7WFG - chains H and K of the 9 polymer chains in the assembly; structure by electron microscopy, 4.33 A resolution (low resolution: residue-level contacts below are approximate; hydrogen-bond / salt-bridge calls are withheld).

# Chain H
Molecule: NAD(P)H-quinone oxidoreductase subunit H, chloroplastic
Source organism: Arabidopsis thaliana
Notes: EC 7.1.1.-
UniProt: P56753 (NDHH_ARATH); residue numbers follow UniProt; this construct covers 1-393
Chain sequence (393 residues; each row starts with the number of its first residue):
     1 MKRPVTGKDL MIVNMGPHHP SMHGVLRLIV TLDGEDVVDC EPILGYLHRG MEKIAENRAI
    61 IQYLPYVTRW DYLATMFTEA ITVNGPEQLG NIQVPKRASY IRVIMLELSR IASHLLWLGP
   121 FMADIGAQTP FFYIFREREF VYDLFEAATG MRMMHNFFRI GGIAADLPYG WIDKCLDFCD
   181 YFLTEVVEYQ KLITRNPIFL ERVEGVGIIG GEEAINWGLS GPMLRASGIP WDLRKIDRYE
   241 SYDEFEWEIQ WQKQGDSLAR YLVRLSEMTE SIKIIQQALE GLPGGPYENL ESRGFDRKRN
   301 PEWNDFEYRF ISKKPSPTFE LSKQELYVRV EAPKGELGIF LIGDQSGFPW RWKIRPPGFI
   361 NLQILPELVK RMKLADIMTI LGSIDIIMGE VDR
Not modelled in the structure: 1-9, 126-129, 284-307

# Chain K
Molecule: NAD(P)H-quinone oxidoreductase subunit K, chloroplastic
Source organism: Arabidopsis thaliana
Notes: EC 7.1.1.-
UniProt: P56756 (NDHK_ARATH); residue numbers follow UniProt; this construct covers 1-225
Chain sequence (225 residues; numbered 1 to 225; the number before each row is that of its first residue):
     1 MNSIKFPILD RTTKNSVIST TLNDLSNWSR LSSLWPLLYG TSCCFIEFAS LIGSRFDFDR
    61 YGLVPRSSPR QADLILTAGT VTMKMAPSLV RLYEQMPEPK YVIAMGACTI TGGMFSTDSY
   121 STVRGVDKLI PVDVYLPGCP PKPEAVIDAI TKLRKKIARE IYKDRIRPQQ GNRCFTTNHK
   181 FFVVRSPHIG NYDQELLYPP SSTSEISTET FFKYKSPVSS HELVN
Not modelled in the structure: 1-2, 52-65, 168-172, 189-225
Ligand contacts: 4Fe-4S cluster (SF4): C43, C44, G79, T80, G106, A107, C108, G138, C139, P140
Swiss-Prot annotation at these positions:
  - binding site ([4Fe-4S] cluster): C43, C44, C108, C139

# How chain H and chain K interact
Pairs across the interface (42; chain H residue first):
  P17(H) with M85(K); S88(K)
  H18(H) with L37(K); R66(K)
  M22(H) with G40(K); T41(K); F45(K)
  G24(H) with T41(K)
  V25(H) with T41(K)
  L44(H) with K84(K)
  G45(H) with K84(K)
  Y46(H) with T82(K); K84(K)
  L47(H) with T80(K)
  H48(H) with T82(K); Y120(K); S121(K); T122(K)
  R49(H) with F115(K); S119(K)
  M51(H) with F115(K)
  I54(H) with F115(K); D118(K); S119(K)
  N57(H) with D118(K)
  R58(H) with T117(K); D118(K)
  Y66(H) with M114(K)
  T68(H) with M114(K)
  R69(H) with C43(K); M114(K); C139(K)
  Y72(H) with S42(K); C43(K)
  L116(H) with I46(K)
  F131(H) with A49(K)
  R138(H) with I46(K)
  Y142(H) with I46(K)
  R152(H) with E47(K); P141(K); K142(K); P143(K)
Interface residues without a listed pair, chain H (28 interface residues in all): P20, G50, P65, M154
Interface residues without a listed pair, chain K (30 interface residues in all): Y39, S67, P140

# Summary
Chain H and chain K form an interface of 28 and 30 residues respectively. Bound to chain K: 4Fe-4S cluster.
Curated annotation (UniProt) lists 4 [4Fe-4S] cluster-binding residues on chain K.
Here chain H is NAD(P)H-quinone oxidoreductase subunit H, chloroplastic and chain K is NAD(P)H-quinone
oxidoreductase subunit K, chloroplastic, both from Arabidopsis thaliana. Entry 7WFG (Subcomplexes A and E in
NDH complex from Arabidopsis) was determined by electron microscopy (same publication as 7WFD and 7WFE).
